Entry 3ZS0 (X-ray diffraction, 2.30 A resolution); this record covers chains A and D of the 4 polymer chains in the assembly.

# Chain A
Protein: Myeloperoxidase light chain
From: Homo sapiens
Notes: EC 1.11.2.2
UniProtKB: P05164 (PERM_HUMAN); residues -1 to 106 here correspond to UniProt positions 70-177 (UniProt number = residue number + 71)
Chain sequence (108 residues; numbered -1 to 106; the number before each row is that of its first residue; numbers below 1 keep their minus sign (Val-1 is residue -1)):
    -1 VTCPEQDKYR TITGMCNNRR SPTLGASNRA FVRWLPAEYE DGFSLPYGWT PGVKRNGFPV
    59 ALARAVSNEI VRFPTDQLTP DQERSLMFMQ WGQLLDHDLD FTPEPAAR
Unresolved in the structure: -1 to 0, 105-106
Cystine bridges: Cys1-Cys14
Covalent attachments: heme (HEM) linked to Asp94
Bound ions: Ca2+: Asp96 (shared with 4 residues of chain C)
Small-molecule neighbours: heme / ZS0: Met87, Gly90, Gln91, Asp98, Phe99, Thr100, Glu102

# Chain D
Protein: Myeloperoxidase heavy chain
From: Homo sapiens
Notes: EC 1.11.2.2
UniProtKB: P05164 (PERM_HUMAN); residues 113-579 here correspond to UniProt positions 184-650 (UniProt number = residue number + 71)
Chain sequence (467 residues; each row starts with the number of its first residue):
   113 VNCETSCVQQ PPCFPLKIPP NDPRIKNQAD CIPFFRSCPA CPGSNITIRN QINALTSFVD
   173 ASMVYGSEEP LARNLRNMSN QLGLLAVNQR FQDNGRALLP FDNLHDDPCL LTNRSARIPC
   233 FLAGDTRSSE MPELTSMHTL LLREHNRLAT ELKSLNPRWD GERLYQEARK IVGAMVQIIT
   293 YRDYLPLVLG PTAMRKYLPT YRSYNDSVDP RIANVFTNAF RYGHTLIQPF MFRLDNRYQP
   353 MEPNPRVPLS RVFFASWRVV LEGGIDPILR GLMATPAKLN RQNQIAVDEI RERLFEQVMR
   413 IGLDLPALNM QRSRDHGLPG YNAWRRFCGL PQPETVGQLG TVLRNLKLAR KLMEQYGTPN
   473 NIDIWMGGVS EPLKRKGRVG PLLACIIGTQ FRKLRDGDRF WWENEGVFSM QQRQALAQIS
   533 LPRIICDNTG ITTVSKNNIF MSNSYPRDFV NCSTLPALNL ASWREAS
Unresolved in the structure: 579
Cystine bridges: Cys115-Cys125, Cys119-Cys143, Cys221-Cys232, Cys440-Cys497, Cys538-Cys564
Covalent attachments: glycan linked to Asn189, Asn225, Asn317; heme (HEM) linked to Glu242, Met243
Modified residues: Cys150 (s-hydroxycysteine; CSO)
Bound ions: Ca2+: Thr168, Phe170, Asp172, Ser174 (shared with 1 residue of chain B); heme Fe near His336 (its only coordinating residue here)
Small-molecule neighbours: heme / ZS0: Pro145, Arg239, Tyr296, Thr329, Phe332, Arg333, Tyr334, Gly335, His336, Ile339, Phe365, Phe366, Leu406, Phe407, Met411, Leu415, Leu417, Leu420, Arg424

# Interface between chain A and chain D
Pairs across the interface (6):
  Arg18(A) - Ala435(D)
  Arg18(A) - Arg438(D)
  Thr21(A) - Ile160(D)
  Asn26(A) - Ile158(D)
  Arg27(A) - Asn157(D)  hydrogen bond (side chain-backbone)
  Arg27(A) - Ile158(D)  hydrogen bond (side chain-backbone)
Other interface residues (no listed pair), chain A (6 interface residues in all): Ala28, Pro34
Other interface residues (no listed pair), chain D (8 interface residues in all): Thr159, Asp321, Arg323

# Summary
6 residues of chain A and 8 residues of chain D are in contact, with 2 hydrogen bonds. Among the polar pairs
are Arg27(A)-Asn157(D) and Arg27(A)-Ile158(D). Ligands of chain A: heme / ZS0. Chain D binds heme / ZS0.
Chain A is Myeloperoxidase light chain and chain D is Myeloperoxidase heavy chain, both from Homo sapiens; the
structure, Human Myeloperoxidase inactivated by TX2, was determined by X-ray diffraction, deposited together
with 3ZS1.
